Entry 6M82 (X-ray diffraction, 1.40 A resolution); this record covers chain A.

[Chain A]
Protein: dTDP-3-amino-3,6-dideoxy-alpha-D-glucopyranose N, N-dimethyltransferase
From: Streptomyces fradiae
Notes: EC 2.1.1.235
Reference sequence: P95748 (TYLM1_STRFR); numbering as in UniProt (aligned over 1-255)
Chain sequence (263 residues; each row starts with the number of its first residue):
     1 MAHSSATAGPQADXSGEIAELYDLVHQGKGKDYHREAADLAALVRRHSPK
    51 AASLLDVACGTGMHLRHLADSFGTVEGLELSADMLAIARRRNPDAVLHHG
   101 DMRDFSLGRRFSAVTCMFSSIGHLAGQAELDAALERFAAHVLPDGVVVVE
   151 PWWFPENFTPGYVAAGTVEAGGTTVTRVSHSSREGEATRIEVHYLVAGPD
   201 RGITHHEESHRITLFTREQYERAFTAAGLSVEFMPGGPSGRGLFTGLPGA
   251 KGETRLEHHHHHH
Unresolved in the structure: 1-12, 250-263
Construct notes: engineered mutation HOX_14 (Tyr in P95748); expression tag (256-263)
Modified residues: HOX (4-amino-L-phenylalanine) at position 14
Small-molecule neighbours:
  - S-adenosylhomocysteine (SAH): HOX_14, Tyr22, Lys31, Tyr33, Ala58, Cys59, Gly60, His64, Glu79, Leu80, Ser81, Met84, Gly100, Asp101, Met102, Arg103, Met117, Phe118, Ser120, His123, Leu124
  - thymidine diphosphate phenol (TLO; 5'-O-[(S)-hydroxy{[(S)-hydroxy(phenoxy)phosphoryl]oxy}phosphoryl]thymidine): HOX_14, His26, Lys29, Phe118, Trp152, Trp153, Asn157, Phe158, Thr159, Tyr162, Ala164, Arg177, Ser179, Ser181, Thr188, Ile190, His210, Arg241
UniProt features mapped onto this chain:
  - binding site (S-adenosyl-L-methionine): Tyr22, Tyr33, Ala58, Cys59, Glu79, Asp101, Met102, Met117
  - mutagenesis: His123 (H123A/N: Strongly reduced activity)
From the paper describing this entry:
  - contacts within the chain: HOX_14-His123 (hydrogen bond)
  - catalytic residues: His123 (citing earlier work)

[In short]
Ligands of chain A: S-adenosylhomocysteine and thymidine diphosphate phenol. Curated annotation (UniProt)
lists 8 S-adenosyl-L-methionine-binding residues and one mutagenesis site. From the paper: the catalytic
residue His123; contacts within the chain involving His123 and HOX_14.
Chain A is dTDP-3-amino-3,6-dideoxy-alpha-D-glucopyranose N, N-dimethyltransferase (Streptomyces fradiae); the
structure, Crystal structure of TylM1 Y14paF bound to SAH and dTDP-phenol, was determined by X-ray diffraction
(same publication as 6M81 and 6M83).
